PDB entry 8T0V | electron microscopy, 3.00 A resolution | chains A and B of the 4 polymer chains in the assembly

# Chain A (and B)
Molecule: D-lysine 5,6-aminomutase alpha subunit
Source organism: Caldanaerobacter subterraneus subsp. tengcongensis
Notes: chain B of this document is another copy of the same molecule, construct and numbering; everything in this record applies to it too
UniProt: Q8RBT3 (Q8RBT3_CALS4); residues 1-520 here = UniProt positions 1-520
Amino-acid sequence (520 residues; numbered 1 to 520; the number before each row is that of its first residue):
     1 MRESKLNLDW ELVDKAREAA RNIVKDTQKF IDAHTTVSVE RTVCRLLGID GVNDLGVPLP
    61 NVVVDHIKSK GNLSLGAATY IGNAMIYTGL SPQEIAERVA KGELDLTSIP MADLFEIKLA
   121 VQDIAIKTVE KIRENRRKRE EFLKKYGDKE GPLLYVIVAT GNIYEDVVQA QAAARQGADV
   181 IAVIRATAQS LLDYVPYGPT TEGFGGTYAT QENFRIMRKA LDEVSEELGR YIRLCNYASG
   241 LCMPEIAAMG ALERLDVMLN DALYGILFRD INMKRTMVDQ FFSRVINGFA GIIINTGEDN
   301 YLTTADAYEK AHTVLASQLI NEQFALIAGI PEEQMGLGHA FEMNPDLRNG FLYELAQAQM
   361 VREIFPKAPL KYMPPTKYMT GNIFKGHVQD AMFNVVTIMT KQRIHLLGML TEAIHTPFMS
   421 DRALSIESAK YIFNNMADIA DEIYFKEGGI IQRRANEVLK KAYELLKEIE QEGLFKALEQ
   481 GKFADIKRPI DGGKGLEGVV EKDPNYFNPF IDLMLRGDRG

# Chain A / chain B interface
Residue-residue contacts (75; chain A residue first):
  Pro-345(A) / Tyr-431(B)  hydrophobic
  Pro-345(A) / Asn-435(B)  hydrogen bond (backbone-side chain)
  Asp-346(A) / Asn-434(B)  hydrogen bond (backbone-side chain)
  Leu-347(A) / Asn-435(B)
  Arg-348(A) / Asn-434(B)
  Arg-348(A) / Ala-437(B)
  Asn-349(A) / Asn-434(B)  hydrogen bond (backbone-backbone)
  Asn-349(A) / Asn-435(B)  hydrogen bond (backbone-backbone)
  Asn-349(A) / Ala-437(B)
  Asn-349(A) / Asp-438(B)  hydrogen bond (side chain-backbone)
  Gly-350(A) / Asn-435(B)  hydrogen bond (backbone-backbone)
  Phe-351(A) / Asn-435(B)
  Phe-351(A) / Ile-439(B)  hydrophobic
  Leu-352(A) / Asp-438(B)
  Leu-352(A) / Ile-439(B)  hydrophobic
  Leu-352(A) / Glu-442(B)
  Asn-382(A) / Glu-427(B)  hydrogen bond
  Phe-384(A) / Ile-383(B)  hydrophobic
  Phe-384(A) / His-387(B)
  Lys-385(A) / Tyr-431(B)
  His-387(A) / Phe-384(B)
  His-387(A) / Val-388(B)
  Val-388(A) / His-387(B)
  Val-388(A) / Ser-428(B)
  Val-388(A) / Tyr-431(B)  hydrophobic
  Gln-389(A) / Tyr-431(B)
  Met-392(A) / Val-395(B)  hydrophobic
  Met-392(A) / Tyr-431(B)  hydrophobic
  Met-392(A) / Met-436(B)  hydrophobic
  Val-395(A) / Met-392(B)  hydrophobic
  Leu-410(A) / Phe-384(B)  hydrophobic
  Glu-427(A) / Asn-382(B)  hydrogen bond
  Glu-427(A) / Lys-385(B)
  Tyr-431(A) / Pro-345(B)
  Tyr-431(A) / Val-388(B)  hydrophobic
  Tyr-431(A) / Gln-389(B)
  Tyr-431(A) / Met-392(B)
  Asn-434(A) / Asp-346(B)  hydrogen bond (side chain-backbone)
  Asn-434(A) / Arg-348(B)
  Asn-434(A) / Asn-349(B)  hydrogen bond (backbone-backbone)
  Asn-435(A) / Pro-345(B)  hydrogen bond (side chain-backbone)
  Asn-435(A) / Leu-347(B)
  Asn-435(A) / Asn-349(B)  hydrogen bond (backbone-backbone)
  Asn-435(A) / Gly-350(B)  hydrogen bond (backbone-backbone)
  Asn-435(A) / Phe-351(B)
  Met-436(A) / Met-392(B)  hydrophobic
  Ala-437(A) / Arg-348(B)
  Ala-437(A) / Asn-349(B)
  Asp-438(A) / Arg-348(B)  salt bridge
  Asp-438(A) / Asn-349(B)  hydrogen bond
  Asp-438(A) / Leu-352(B)
  Asp-438(A) / Ile-450(B)
  Ile-439(A) / Phe-351(B)  hydrophobic
  Ile-439(A) / Leu-352(B)  hydrophobic
  Asp-441(A) / Lys-446(B)
  Glu-442(A) / Leu-352(B)
  Glu-442(A) / Tyr-444(B)
  Glu-442(A) / Phe-445(B)
  Glu-442(A) / Lys-446(B)  salt bridge
  Glu-442(A) / Gly-449(B)
  Glu-442(A) / Ile-450(B)  hydrogen bond (side chain-backbone)
  Glu-442(A) / Ile-451(B)
  Ile-443(A) / Tyr-444(B)
  Tyr-444(A) / Glu-442(B)
  Tyr-444(A) / Ile-443(B)
  Tyr-444(A) / Tyr-444(B)  hydrogen bond (backbone-backbone)
  Tyr-444(A) / Lys-446(B)
  Phe-445(A) / Glu-442(B)
  Lys-446(A) / Asp-441(B)
  Lys-446(A) / Glu-442(B)  hydrogen bond (backbone-backbone)
  Lys-446(A) / Tyr-444(B)
  Gly-449(A) / Glu-442(B)
  Ile-450(A) / Asp-438(B)
  Ile-450(A) / Glu-442(B)  hydrogen bond (backbone-side chain)
  Ile-451(A) / Glu-442(B)
Also at the interface, not in a pair above, chain A (40 interface residues in all): Asn-344, Ile-383, Ala-391, Leu-424, Ser-428, Ile-432
Also at the interface, not in a pair above, chain B (39 interface residues in all): Ala-391, Leu-410, Leu-424, Ile-432

# Overview
40 residues of chain A and 39 residues of chain B are in contact, with 18 hydrogen bonds and 2 salt bridges.
Among the polar pairs are Asp-438(A)/Arg-348(B), Glu-442(A)/Lys-446(B) and Pro-345(A)/Asn-435(B).
Both chains are D-lysine 5,6-aminomutase alpha subunit (Caldanaerobacter subterraneus subsp. tengcongensis).
Entry 8T0V (Closed state of lysine 5,6-aminomutase from Thermoanaerobacter tengcongensis) was determined by
electron microscopy.
